Entry 6ESK (X-ray diffraction, 1.75 A resolution); this record covers chain A.

[Chain A]
Protein: Putative periplasmic phosphite-binding-like protein (Pbl) PtxB-like protein designated AioX
Organism: Rhizobium sp. NT-26
UniProt: L0NML6 (L0NML6_9RHIZ); residues 41-304 here = UniProt positions 41-304
Chain sequence (266 residues; each row starts with the number of its first residue):
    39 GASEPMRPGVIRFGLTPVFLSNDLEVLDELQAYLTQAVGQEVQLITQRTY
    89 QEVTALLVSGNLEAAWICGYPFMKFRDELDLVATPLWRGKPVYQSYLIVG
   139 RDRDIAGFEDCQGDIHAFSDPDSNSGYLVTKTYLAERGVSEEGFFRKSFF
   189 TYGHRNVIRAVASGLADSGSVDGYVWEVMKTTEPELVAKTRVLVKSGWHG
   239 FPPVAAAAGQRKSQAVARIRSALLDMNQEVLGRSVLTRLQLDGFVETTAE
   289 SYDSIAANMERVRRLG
Unresolved in the structure: 39-40
Construct notes: expression tag (39-40)
Reported in the primary citation:
  - interface residues: Asp61

[Overview]
The paper reports the interface residue Asp61.
Chain A is Putative periplasmic phosphite-binding-like protein (Pbl) PtxB-like protein designated AioX
(Rhizobium sp. NT-26); the structure, Structure of the apo form of AioX from Rhizobium sp. str. NT-26, was
determined by X-ray diffraction together with 6ESV and 6EU7 from the same study.
